9R8Q - chains H and I of the 3 polymer chains in the assembly; structure by X-ray diffraction, 1.80 A resolution.

Chain H:
Protein: Prothrombin
From: Homo sapiens
Notes: EC 3.4.21.5
Reference sequence: P00734 (THRB_HUMAN); the construct lacks a stretch of the UniProt sequence and is renumbered around it, so the offset changes along the chain: 16-37 = UniProt 364-385; 38-60 = UniProt 387-409; 61-77 = UniProt 419-435; 78-97 = UniProt 437-456; 7 more segments
Amino-acid sequence (259 residues; numbered 16 to 247 plus 30 insertion-coded residues; 3 numbers in that range are skipped by the numbering (no residue carries them; nothing is unmodelled there); the number before each row is that of its first residue; a row labelled like 60A-60E holds insertion residues (60A, then the next letters in order)):
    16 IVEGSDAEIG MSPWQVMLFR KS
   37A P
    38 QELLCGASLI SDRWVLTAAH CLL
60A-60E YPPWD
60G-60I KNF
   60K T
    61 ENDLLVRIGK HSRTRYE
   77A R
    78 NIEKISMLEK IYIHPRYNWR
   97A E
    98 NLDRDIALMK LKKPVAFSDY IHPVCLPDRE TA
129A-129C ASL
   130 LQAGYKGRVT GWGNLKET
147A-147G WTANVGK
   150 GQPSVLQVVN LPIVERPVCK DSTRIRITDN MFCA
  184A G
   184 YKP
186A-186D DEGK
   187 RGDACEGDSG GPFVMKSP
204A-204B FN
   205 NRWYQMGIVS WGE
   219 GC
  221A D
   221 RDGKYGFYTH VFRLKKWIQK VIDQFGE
Disordered / not traced: 147A-147G, 246-247
Disulfide bonds: Cys42-Cys58, Cys168-Cys182, Cys191-Cys220
Glycans and other covalent adducts: N-acetylglucosamine (NAG) linked to Asn60H
Residues lining bound ligands: A1JDJ (2-(1-methylimidazol-2-yl)ethyl (2S)-3-[(5-chloranylthiophen-2-yl)carbonylamino]-2-[[2-ethyl-3-[(3S)-3-oxidanyl-2-oxidanylidene-pyrrolidin-1-yl]phenyl]sulfonylamino]propanoate): His57, Tyr60A, Trp60D, Glu97A, Asn98, Leu99, Ile174, Asp189, Ala190, Cys191, Glu192, Ser195, Val213, Ser214, Trp215, Gly216, Glu217, Gly219, Cys220, Gly226, Phe227, Tyr228
UniProt features mapped onto this chain:
  - region: Ala183 to Val200 (High affinity receptor-binding region which is also known as the TP508 peptide)
  - active site (Charge relay system): His57, Asp102, Ser195
  - glycosylation: Asn60H (N-linked (GlcNAc...) (complex) asparagine)

Chain I:
Protein: Hirudin-2
From: Hirudo medicinalis
Reference sequence: P28504 (HIR2_HIRME); residues 9-19 here correspond to UniProt positions 54-64 (UniProt number = residue number + 45)
Amino-acid sequence (11 residues; each row starts with the number of its first residue):
     9 GDFEEIPEEY L
Modified positions: Tyr18 (O-sulfo-L-tyrosine; TYS)
UniProt features mapped onto this chain:
  - region: Asp10 to Leu19 (Interaction with fibrinogen-binding exosite of thrombin)
  - modified residue: Tyr18 (Sulfotyrosine)

Interface between chain H and chain I:
Residue-residue contacts (26):
  Phe34(H) with Phe11(I), hydrophobic
  Gln38(H) with Phe11(I); Glu12(I); Glu13(I); Ile14(I); Leu19(I)
  Glu39(H) with Phe11(I)
  Leu40(H) with Phe11(I)
  Leu65(H) with Ile14(I), hydrophobic; Tyr18(I)
  Arg67(H) with Ile14(I)
  Arg73(H) with Asp10(I), salt bridge; Phe11(I)
  Thr74(H) with Asp10(I); Phe11(I); Glu12(I), hydrogen bond (backbone-backbone)
  Arg75(H) with Glu12(I)
  Tyr76(H) with Glu12(I), hydrogen bond (backbone-side chain); Pro15(I); Tyr18(I)
  Glu80(H) with Tyr18(I)
  Lys81(H) with Tyr18(I)
  Ile82(H) with Ile14(I), hydrophobic; Tyr18(I)
  Met84(H) with Glu17(I); Tyr18(I)
Other interface residues (no listed pair), chain H (15 interface residues in all): Lys36

Summary:
The interface between chain H and chain I involves 15 residues on one side and 9 on the other, with 2 hydrogen
bonds and 1 salt bridge. Polar contacts include Arg73(H)-Asp10(I), Tyr76(H)-Glu12(I) and Thr74(H)-Glu12(I).
Bound to chain H: compound A1JDJ.
Chain H is Prothrombin (Homo sapiens) and chain I is Hirudin-2 (Hirudo medicinalis); the structure, Structure
of thrombin bound to BAY 3389934, was determined by X-ray diffraction (same publication as 9R8R).
